PDB entry 6LBC | X-ray diffraction, 1.80 A resolution | chains A and C of the 6 polymer chains in the assembly

# Chain A (and C)
Protein: Ferritin
Source organism: Penaeus japonicus
Notes: EC 1.16.3.1; chain C of this document is another copy of the same molecule, construct and numbering; everything in this record applies to it too
UniProtKB: T2B7E1 (T2B7E1_PENJP); residues 1-170 here = UniProt positions 1-170
Amino-acid sequence (170 residues; row label = number of the first residue in the row):
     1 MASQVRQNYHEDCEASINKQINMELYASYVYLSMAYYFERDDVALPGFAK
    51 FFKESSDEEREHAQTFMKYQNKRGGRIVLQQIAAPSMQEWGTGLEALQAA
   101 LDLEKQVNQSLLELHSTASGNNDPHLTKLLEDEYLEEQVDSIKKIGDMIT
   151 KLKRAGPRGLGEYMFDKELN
Not modelled in the structure: 1
Construct notes: engineered mutation Arg158 (Thr in T2B7E1)
Ion coordination: Fe ion: Glu24, Glu59, His62

# Interface between chain A and chain C
Contacting residue pairs - 25 pairs, chain A then chain C:
  Glu39(A) with Lys143(C), hydrogen bond (backbone-side chain)
  Asp41(A) with Lys143(C); Gly146(C); Asp147(C); Thr150(C), hydrogen bond (backbone-side chain)
  Asp42(A) with Thr150(C)
  Val43(A) with Thr150(C); Arg154(C), hydrogen bond (backbone-side chain)
  Ala44(A) with Asp147(C); Lys151(C); Arg154(C)
  Leu45(A) with Arg154(C)
  Pro46(A) with Lys151(C)
  Gly159(A) with Arg154(C)
  Leu160(A) with Arg154(C), hydrogen bond (backbone-backbone); Ala155(C); Leu160(C), hydrophobic
  Glu162(A) with Arg154(C), salt bridge
  Tyr163(A) with Arg154(C); Ala155(C), hydrophobic; Met164(C); Phe165(C); Glu168(C), hydrogen bond
  Met164(A) with Met164(C), hydrophobic
  Lys167(A) with Glu168(C)
Also at the interface, not in a pair above, chain A (14 interface residues in all): Arg40
Also at the interface, not in a pair above, chain C (12 interface residues in all): Gly161

# Overview
14 residues of chain A face 12 of chain C across their interface, with 5 hydrogen bonds and 1 salt bridge.
Among the polar pairs are Glu162(A)-Arg154(C), Glu39(A)-Lys143(C) and Asp41(A)-Thr150(C). The Fe ion site is
built by Glu24(A), Glu59(A) and His62(A).
Chain A and chain C are both Ferritin (Penaeus japonicus); the structure, shrimp ferritin-T158R, was
determined by X-ray diffraction (same publication as 6LBD).
